5ZGN - chains A and C of the 8 polymer chains in the assembly; structure by X-ray diffraction, 2.24 A resolution.

Chain A:
Protein: KacA
Organism: Klebsiella pneumoniae subsp. pneumoniae HS11286
UniProt: A0A0H3GLZ1 (A0A0H3GLZ1_KLEPH); residue numbers follow UniProt; this construct covers 2-88
Amino-acid sequence (88 residues; row label = number of the first residue in the row):
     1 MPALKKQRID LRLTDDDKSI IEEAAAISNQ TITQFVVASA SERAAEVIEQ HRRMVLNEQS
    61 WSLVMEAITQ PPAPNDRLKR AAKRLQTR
Disordered / not traced: 1-2, 72-88
Sequence notes: initiating methionine (1)
Modified positions: Mse1 (selenomethionine); Mse54 (selenomethionine; parent Met); Mse65 (selenomethionine; parent Met)

Chain C:
Protein: KacT
Organism: Klebsiella pneumoniae subsp. pneumoniae HS11286
UniProt: A0A0H3GMP0 (A0A0H3GMP0_KLEPH); residues 2-177 here = UniProt positions 2-177
Amino-acid sequence (177 residues; each row starts with the number of its first residue):
     1 MEQQLTIEMI ADAFSYDITG FDCGEEALNT FLKEHLKRQH DGQILRGYAL VSGDTVPRLL
    61 GYYTLSGSCF ERGMLPSKTQ QKKIPYQNAP SVTLGRLAID KSVQGQGWGE MLVAHVMRVV
   121 WGASKAVGIY GLFVEALNEK AKAFYLRLGF IQLVDENSNL LFYPTKSIEQ LFTDDES
Disordered / not traced: 1-3, 74-86, 176-177
Sequence notes: initiating methionine (1)
Modified positions: Mse1, Mse74 (selenomethionine); Mse9, Mse111, Mse117 (selenomethionine; parent Met)

How chain A and chain C interact:
Contacting residue pairs (23; chain A residue first):
  S19(A) with Q43(C)
  E22(A) with H40(C), salt bridge
  E23(A) with H40(C); D41(C); G42(C), hydrogen bond (side chain-backbone); Q43(C), hydrogen bond (side chain-backbone); I44(C), hydrogen bond (side chain-backbone); L45(C), hydrogen bond (side chain-backbone)
  A25(A) with H35(C)
  A26(A) with F31(C); H35(C); H40(C); L45(C), hydrophobic; R96(C), hydrogen bond (backbone-side chain)
  I27(A) with R96(C), hydrogen bond (backbone-side chain)
  N29(A) with A27(C), hydrogen bond (side chain-backbone); T30(C); F31(C); H35(C); R96(C)
  Q30(A) with H35(C), hydrogen bond (backbone-side chain)
  T31(A) with E34(C)
  I32(A) with H40(C)
Other interface residues (no listed pair), chain A (11 interface residues in all): S28
Other interface residues (no listed pair), chain C (13 interface residues in all): Q39

Overview:
11 residues of chain A and 13 residues of chain C are in contact; the contacts include 8 hydrogen bonds and 1
salt bridge. Among the polar pairs are E22(A)-H40(C), E23(A)-G42(C) and E23(A)-Q43(C).
Chain A is KacA and chain C is KacT, both from Klebsiella pneumoniae subsp. pneumoniae HS11286; the structure,
The crystal structure of KacTA-DNA complex, was determined by X-ray diffraction.
